PDB entry 7LX5 | electron microscopy, 3.44 A resolution | chains B and A of the 3 polymer chains in the assembly

# Chain B
Molecule: Spike glycoprotein
Organism: Severe acute respiratory syndrome coronavirus 2
UniProtKB: P0DTC2 (SPIKE_SARS2); numbering as in UniProt (aligned over 1-1208)
Amino-acid sequence (1380 residues; each row starts with the number of its first residue; numbers below 1 keep their minus sign (Met-91 is residue -91)):
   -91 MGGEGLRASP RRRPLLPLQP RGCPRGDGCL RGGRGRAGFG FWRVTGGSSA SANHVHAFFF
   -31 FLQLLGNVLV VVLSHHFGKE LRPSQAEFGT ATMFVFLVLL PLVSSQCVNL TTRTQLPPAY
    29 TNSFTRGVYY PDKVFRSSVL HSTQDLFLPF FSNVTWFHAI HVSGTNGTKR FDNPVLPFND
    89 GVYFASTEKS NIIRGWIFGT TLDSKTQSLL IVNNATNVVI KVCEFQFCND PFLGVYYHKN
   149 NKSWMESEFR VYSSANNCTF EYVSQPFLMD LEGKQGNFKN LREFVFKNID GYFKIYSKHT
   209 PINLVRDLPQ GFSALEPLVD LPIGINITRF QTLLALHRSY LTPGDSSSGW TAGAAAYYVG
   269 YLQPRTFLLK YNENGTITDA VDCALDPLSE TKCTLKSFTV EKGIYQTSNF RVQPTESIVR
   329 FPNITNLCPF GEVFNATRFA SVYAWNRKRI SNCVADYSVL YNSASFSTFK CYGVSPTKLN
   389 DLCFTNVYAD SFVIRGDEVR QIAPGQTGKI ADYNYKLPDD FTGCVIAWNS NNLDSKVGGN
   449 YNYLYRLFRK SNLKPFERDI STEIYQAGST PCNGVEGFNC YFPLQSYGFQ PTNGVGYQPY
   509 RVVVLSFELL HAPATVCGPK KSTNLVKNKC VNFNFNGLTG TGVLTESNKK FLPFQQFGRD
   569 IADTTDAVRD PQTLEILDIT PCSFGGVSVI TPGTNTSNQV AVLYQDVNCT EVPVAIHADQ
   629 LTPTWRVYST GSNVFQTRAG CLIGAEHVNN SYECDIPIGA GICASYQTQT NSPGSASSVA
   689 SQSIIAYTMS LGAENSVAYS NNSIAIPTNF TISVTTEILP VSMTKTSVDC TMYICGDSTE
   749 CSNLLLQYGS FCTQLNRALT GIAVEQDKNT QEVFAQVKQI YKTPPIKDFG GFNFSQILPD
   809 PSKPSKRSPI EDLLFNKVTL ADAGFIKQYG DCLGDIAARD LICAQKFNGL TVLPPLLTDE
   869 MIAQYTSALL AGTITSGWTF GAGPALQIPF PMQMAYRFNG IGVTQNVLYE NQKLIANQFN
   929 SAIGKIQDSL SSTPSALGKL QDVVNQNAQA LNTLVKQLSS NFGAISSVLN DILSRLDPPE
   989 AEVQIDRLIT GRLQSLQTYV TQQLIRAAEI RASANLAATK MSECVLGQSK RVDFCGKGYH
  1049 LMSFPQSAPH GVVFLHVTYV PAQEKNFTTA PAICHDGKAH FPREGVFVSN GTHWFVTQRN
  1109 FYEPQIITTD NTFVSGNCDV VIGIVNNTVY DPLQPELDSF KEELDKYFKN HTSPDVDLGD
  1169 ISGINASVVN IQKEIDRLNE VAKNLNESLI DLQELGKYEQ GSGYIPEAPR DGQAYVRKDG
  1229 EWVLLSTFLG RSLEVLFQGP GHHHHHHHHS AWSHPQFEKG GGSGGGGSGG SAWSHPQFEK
Unresolved in the structure: -91 to 332, 529-1288
Differences from the reference sequence: initiating methionine (-91); expression tag (-90 to 0, 1209-1288); conflict Gly682 (Arg in P0DTC2), Ser683 (Arg in P0DTC2), Ser685 (Arg in P0DTC2), Pro817 (Phe in P0DTC2), Pro892 (Ala in P0DTC2), Pro899 (Ala in P0DTC2), Pro942 (Ala in P0DTC2), Pro986 (Lys in P0DTC2), Pro987 (Val in P0DTC2)
Disulfides: Cys336-Cys361, Cys379-Cys432, Cys391-Cys525, Cys480-Cys488
Swiss-Prot annotation at these positions:
  - region: Asn280 to Cys301 (Putative superantigen), Arg403 to Asp405 (Integrin-binding motif), Asn448 to Phe456 (Immunodominant HLA epitope recognized by the CD8+), Pro681, Ala684 (Putative superantigen), Ser816 to Tyr837 (Fusion peptide 1), Lys835 to Phe855 (Fusion peptide 2), Asp1163 to Glu1202 (Heptad repeat 2)
  - site: Arg815, Ser816 (Cleavage)
  - glycosylation: Asn17 (N-linked (GlcNAc...) (complex) asparagine), Asn61 (N-linked (GlcNAc...) (hybrid) asparagine), Asn74 (N-linked (GlcNAc...) (complex) asparagine), Asn122 (N-linked (GlcNAc...) (hybrid) asparagine), Asn149 (N-linked (GlcNAc...) (complex) asparagine), Asn165 (N-linked (GlcNAc...) (complex) asparagine), Asn234 (N-linked (GlcNAc...) (high mannose) asparagine), Asn282 (N-linked (GlcNAc...) (complex) asparagine), Thr323 (O-linked (GalNAc) threonine), Ser325 (O-linked (HexNAc...) serine), Asn331 (N-linked (GlcNAc...) (complex) asparagine), Asn343 (N-linked (GlcNAc...) (complex) asparagine), Asn603 (N-linked (GlcNAc...) (hybrid) asparagine), Asn616 (N-linked (GlcNAc...) (complex) asparagine), Asn657 (N-linked (GlcNAc...) (complex) asparagine), Thr676 (O-linked (GlcNAc...) threonine), Thr678 (O-linked (GlcNAc...) threonine), Asn709 (N-linked (GlcNAc...) (high mannose) asparagine), Asn717 (N-linked (GlcNAc...) (hybrid) asparagine), Asn801 (N-linked (GlcNAc...) (hybrid) asparagine) and 6 more in UniProt
  - natural variant: Leu5 (L5F: In strain: Iota/B.1.526), Ser13 (S13I: In strain: Epsilon/B.1.427/B.1.429), Leu18 (L18F: In strain: Beta/B.1.351, Gamma/P.1 and 1 more), Thr19 (T19I: In strain: Omicron/BQ.1.1, Omicron/XBB.1.5 and 1 more; T19R: In strain: Delta/B.1.617.2, Omicron/BA.2 and 4 more), Thr20 (T20N: In strain: Gamma/P.1), Leu24 to Ala27 (sequence variant, change not given here; In strain: Omicron/BA.2, Omicron/BA.2.12.1 and 6 more), Pro26 (P26S: In strain: Gamma/P.1), Gln52 (Q52H: In strain: Omicron/EG.5.1), Ala67 (A67V: In strain: Eta/B.1.525, Omicron/BA.1), His69 to Val70 (deletion: In strain: Alpha/B.1.1.7, Eta/B.1.525 and 5 more), Gly75 (G75V: In strain: Lambda/C.37), Thr76 (T76I: In strain: Lambda/C.37), 82 further natural variant entries in UniProt
  - mutagenesis: His69 to Val70 (Increased incorporation of cleaved spike into virions), Asn121 (N121Q: Partial loss of biliverdin affinity), Arg190 (R190K: Partial loss of biliverdin affinity), Asn234 (N234Q: Increased resistance to neutralizing antibodies), Asn331 (N331Q: Reduced viral infectivity), Asn343 (N343Q: Reduced viral infectivity), Leu452 (L452R: Increased resistance to neutralizing antibodies. Decreases HLA binding to NF9 epitope. Increased binding affinity to human ACE2), Tyr453 (Y453F: Decreased HLA binding to NF9 epitope. Increased binding affinity to human ACE2), Ala475 (A475V: Increased resistance to neutralizing antibodies), Val483 (V483A: Increased resistance to neutralizing antibodies), Glu484 (E484D: Increased replication in human TMEM106B overexpressing cells), Phe490 (F490L: Increased resistance to neutralizing antibodies and human covalescent sera neutralization), 12 further mutagenesis entries in UniProt
What the authors report for this chain:
  - mutagenesis - E484A, E484K, N501Y: unchanged binding to WNb 2
  - mutagenesis - F490S: decreased binding to WNb 2

# Chain A
Molecule: WNb 10
Organism: Vicugna pacos
Amino-acid sequence (123 residues; each row starts with the number of its first residue):
     1 QVQLQESGGG LVQPGGSLRL SCAASGFTFR RYLMGWARQV PGKGLEWVSG IYSDGSTYYA
    61 DSVKGRFTIS RDNAKNTVYL QMNSLKPEDT AVYYCAKDRM DGSTWPERDF GSWGQGTQVT
   121 VSS
Disulfides: Cys22-Cys95

# How chain B and chain A interact
Residue-residue contacts (25; chain B residue first):
  Leu368(B) with Arg108(A)
  Tyr369(B) with Arg108(A), hydrogen bond (backbone-side chain)
  Ser371(B) with Tyr58(A); Arg108(A)
  Ala372(B) with Glu46(A); Trp47(A), hydrogen bond (backbone-backbone)
  Phe374(B) with Arg108(A), hydrogen bond (backbone-side chain)
  Ser375(B) with Arg108(A); Phe110(A)
  Thr376(B) with Arg108(A); Asp109(A), hydrogen bond
  Phe377(B) with Pro106(A); Glu107(A); Arg108(A), hydrogen bond (backbone-backbone)
  Lys378(B) with Met100(A); Glu107(A)
  Pro384(B) with Pro106(A), hydrophobic
  Arg408(B) with Arg99(A)
  Asn437(B) with Leu45(A)
  Asn440(B) with Lys43(A)
  Val503(B) with Leu45(A), hydrophobic; Tyr94(A), hydrophobic; Trp113(A), hydrophobic
  Gln506(B) with Gln39(A)
  Tyr508(B) with Trp113(A)
Other interface residues (no listed pair), chain B (20 interface residues in all): Asn370, Ser373, Asn439, Gly504
Other interface residues (no listed pair), chain A (17 interface residues in all): Gly44, Trp105
From the paper, about this interface:
  - residue pairs: Ala372(B)-Trp47(A), Thr376(B)-Asp109(A) (hydrogen bond), Val503(B)-Trp113(A), Tyr508(B)-Trp113(A) (hydrogen bond)
  - interface residues, chain B: Leu368(B), Asn437(B)
  - interface residues, chain A: Leu45(A), Glu46(A), Tyr94(A), Arg108(A), Ser112(A)

# Summary
Chain B and chain A form an interface of 20 and 17 residues respectively, with 5 hydrogen bonds. Polar pairs
include Tyr369(B)-Arg108(A), Phe374(B)-Arg108(A) and Thr376(B)-Asp109(A). The authors report contacts between
Ala372(B) and Trp47(A) and Val503(B) and Trp113(A); hydrogen bonds between Thr376(B) and Asp109(A) and
Tyr508(B) and Trp113(A). From the paper: F490S of chain B reduces binding to WNb 2; interface residues
Leu368(B), Asn437(B) and Leu45(A) among others; 4 substitutions were tested in all.
Chain B is Spike glycoprotein (Severe acute respiratory syndrome coronavirus 2) and chain A is WNb 10 (Vicugna
pacos); the structure, The SARS-CoV-2 spike protein receptor binding domain bound to neutralizing nanobodies
WNb 2 and WNb 10, was determined by electron microscopy.
